Entry 9UHT (electron microscopy, 2.89 A resolution); this record covers chains A and G of the 10 polymer chains in the assembly.

== Chain A ==
Molecule: RNA-directed RNA polymerase nsp12
Organism: Severe acute respiratory syndrome coronavirus 2
Notes: EC 2.7.7.48, 2.7.7.50
Reference sequence: P0DTD1 (R1AB_SARS2); residues 1-932 here correspond to UniProt positions 4393-5324 (UniProt number = residue number + 4392)
Chain sequence (932 residues; row label = number of the first residue in the row):
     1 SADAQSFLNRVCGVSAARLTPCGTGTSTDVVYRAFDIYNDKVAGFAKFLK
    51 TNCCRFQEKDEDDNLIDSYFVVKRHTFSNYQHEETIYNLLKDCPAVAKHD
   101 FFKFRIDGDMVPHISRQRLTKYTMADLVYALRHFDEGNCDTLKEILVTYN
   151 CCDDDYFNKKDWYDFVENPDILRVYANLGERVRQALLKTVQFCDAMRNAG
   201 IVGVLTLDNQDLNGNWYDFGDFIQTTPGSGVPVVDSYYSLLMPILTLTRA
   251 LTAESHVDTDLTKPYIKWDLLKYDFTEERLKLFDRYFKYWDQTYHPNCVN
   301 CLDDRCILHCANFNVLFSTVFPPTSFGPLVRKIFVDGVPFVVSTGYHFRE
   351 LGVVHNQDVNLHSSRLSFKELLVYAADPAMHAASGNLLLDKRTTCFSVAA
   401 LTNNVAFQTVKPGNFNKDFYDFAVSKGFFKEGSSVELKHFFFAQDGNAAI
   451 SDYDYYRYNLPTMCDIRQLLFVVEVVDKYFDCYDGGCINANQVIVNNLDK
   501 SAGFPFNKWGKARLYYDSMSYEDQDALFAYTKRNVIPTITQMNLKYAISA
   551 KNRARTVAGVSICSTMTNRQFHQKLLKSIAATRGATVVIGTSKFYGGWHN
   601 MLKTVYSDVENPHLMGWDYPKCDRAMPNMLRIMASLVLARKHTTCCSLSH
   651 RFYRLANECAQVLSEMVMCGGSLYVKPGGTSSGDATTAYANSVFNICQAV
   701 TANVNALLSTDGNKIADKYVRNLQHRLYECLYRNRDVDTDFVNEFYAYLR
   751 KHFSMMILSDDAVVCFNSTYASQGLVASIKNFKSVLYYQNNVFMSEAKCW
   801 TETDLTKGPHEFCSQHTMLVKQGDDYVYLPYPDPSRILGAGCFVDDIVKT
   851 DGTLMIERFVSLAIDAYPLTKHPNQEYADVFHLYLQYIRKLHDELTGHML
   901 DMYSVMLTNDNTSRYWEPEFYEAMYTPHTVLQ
Unresolved in the structure: 932
Curated features (UniProtKB/Swiss-Prot):
  - region: Lys545 to Arg555 (Interaction with RMP Remdesivir), Thr582 to Pro620 (RdRp Palm N-ter)
  - active site: Ser759, Asp760, Asp761
  - binding site (Mn(2+)): Asn209, Asp218
  - binding site (Zn(2+)): His295, Cys301, Cys306, Cys310, Cys487, His642, Cys645, Cys646
  - site: Gln932 (Cleavage)

== Chain G ==
Molecule: Viral protein genome-linked nsp9
Organism: Severe acute respiratory syndrome coronavirus 2
Reference sequence: P0DTD1 (R1AB_SARS2); residues 1-113 here correspond to UniProt positions 4141-4253 (UniProt number = residue number + 4140)
Chain sequence (113 residues; numbered 1 to 113; the number before each row is that of its first residue):
     1 NNELSPVALRQMSCAAGTTQTACTDDNALAYYNTTKGGRFVLALLSDLQD
    51 LKWARFPKSDGTGTIYTELEPPCRFVTDTPKGPKVKYLYFIKGLNNLNRG
   101 MVLGSLAATVRLQ
Curated features (UniProtKB/Swiss-Prot):
  - site: Gln113 (Cleavage)

== How chain A and chain G interact ==
Contacting residue pairs (30; chain A residue first):
  Asp36(A) - Asn2(G)  hydrogen bond (backbone-side chain)
  Ile37(A) - Asn1(G)
  Tyr38(A) - Asn1(G)  hydrogen bond (backbone-backbone)
  Tyr38(A) - Asn2(G)
  Tyr38(A) - Glu3(G)  hydrogen bond (backbone-backbone)
  Asn39(A) - Asn1(G)
  Asn39(A) - Glu3(G)
  Asp40(A) - Pro6(G)
  Val202(A) - Leu4(G)  hydrophobic
  Val202(A) - Gly100(G)
  Val204(A) - Asn2(G)
  Val204(A) - Leu4(G)  hydrophobic
  Thr206(A) - Asn2(G)
  Asp221(A) - Asn1(G)
  Asp221(A) - Asn2(G)  hydrogen bond (side chain-backbone)
  Asp221(A) - Glu3(G)
  Ile223(A) - Gly104(G)
  Thr226(A) - Phe75(G)
  Ser229(A) - Cys73(G)  hydrogen bond
  Val231(A) - Asn96(G)
  Val231(A) - Leu103(G)  hydrophobic
  Pro232(A) - Asn96(G)
  Tyr289(A) - Asn96(G)
  Asp291(A) - Asn95(G)
  Asp291(A) - Asn96(G)  hydrogen bond (side chain-backbone)
  Tyr728(A) - Asn2(G)
  Arg733(A) - Asn2(G)  hydrogen bond
  Arg733(A) - Glu3(G)  hydrogen bond (side chain-backbone)
  Arg733(A) - Leu97(G)
  Arg735(A) - Asn95(G)
Other interface residues (no listed pair), chain A (23 interface residues in all): Gly203, Gln224, Thr225, Val233
Other interface residues (no listed pair), chain G (16 interface residues in all): Ser5, Ala107, Gln113

== Overview ==
Chain A and chain G form an interface of 23 and 16 residues respectively; the contacts include 8 hydrogen
bonds. Among the polar pairs are Asp36(A)-Asn2(G), Asp221(A)-Asn2(G) and Ser229(A)-Cys73(G).
Here chain A is RNA-directed RNA polymerase nsp12 and chain G is Viral protein genome-linked nsp9, both from
Severe acute respiratory syndrome coronavirus 2. Entry 9UHT (SARS-CoV-2 E-RTC in complex with RNA-nsp9 and
GMPPNP) was determined by electron microscopy.
